Entry 3HQ6 (X-ray diffraction, 2.00 A resolution); this record covers chains A and B.

Chain A (and B):
Name: Cytochrome c551 peroxidase
Organism: Geobacter sulfurreducens
Notes: EC 1.11.1.5; chain B of this document is another copy of the same molecule, construct and numbering; everything in this record applies to it too
Reference sequence: Q749D0 (Q749D0_GEOSL); residues 1-345 here = UniProt positions 1-345
Amino-acid sequence (345 residues; row label = number of the first residue in the row):
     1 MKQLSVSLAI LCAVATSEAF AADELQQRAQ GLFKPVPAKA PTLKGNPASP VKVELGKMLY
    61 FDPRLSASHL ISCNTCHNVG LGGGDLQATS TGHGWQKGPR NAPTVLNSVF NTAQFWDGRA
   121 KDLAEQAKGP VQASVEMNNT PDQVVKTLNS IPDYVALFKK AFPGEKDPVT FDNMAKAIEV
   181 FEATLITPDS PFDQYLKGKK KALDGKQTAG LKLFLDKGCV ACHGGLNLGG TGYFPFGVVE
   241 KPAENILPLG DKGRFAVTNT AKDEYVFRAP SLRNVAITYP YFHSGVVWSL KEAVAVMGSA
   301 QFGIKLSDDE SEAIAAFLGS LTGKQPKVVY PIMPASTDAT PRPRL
Disordered / not traced: 1-21 (chain B: 1-21, 242-252)
Metal / ion sites: heme Fe site 1: H77, H93; Ca2+: N101, T278, P280; heme Fe site 2: H223, M297
Small-molecule neighbours:
  - heme (HEM), molecule 1: Y60, I71, S72, C73, C76, H77, S90, T91, G92, H93, W95, Q96, R100, N101, A102, P103, S108, N111, A113, Q114, F115, W116, P130, V131, S134, V135, N138, I178, E182
  - heme (HEM), molecule 2: W116, F214, G218, C219, C222, H223, F234, F236, G237, V238, F267, R268, A269, P270, S271, L272, V275, Y281, F282, H283, L290, A293, V294, M297, G298, F302, I304, L306, I314, L318

Interface between chain A and chain B:
Contacting residue pairs (53):
  F61(A) - Y330(B)  hydrophobic
  P63(A) - L81(B)
  R64(A) - L81(B)
  R64(A) - L86(B)
  R64(A) - Y279(B)
  S68(A) - Q87(B)  hydrogen bond (backbone-side chain)
  H69(A) - Q87(B)  hydrogen bond (backbone-side chain)
  L70(A) - Q87(B)
  N74(A) - Y330(B)  hydrogen bond
  N78(A) - Y330(B)  hydrogen bond
  V79(A) - Y330(B)  hydrophobic
  G80(A) - Y330(B)
  G80(A) - P331(B)
  G80(A) - M333(B)  hydrogen bond (backbone-backbone)
  L81(A) - P63(B)  hydrophobic
  L81(A) - M333(B)  hydrophobic
  L86(A) - P63(B)  hydrophobic
  L86(A) - R64(B)
  L86(A) - P343(B)
  Q87(A) - S68(B)  hydrogen bond (side chain-backbone)
  Q87(A) - H69(B)  hydrogen bond (side chain-backbone)
  Q87(A) - L70(B)
  Q87(A) - P343(B)
  I277(A) - A335(B)  hydrophobic
  Y279(A) - R64(B)
  Y279(A) - A335(B)
  Y279(A) - S336(B)  hydrogen bond (side chain-backbone)
  W288(A) - R342(B)
  W288(A) - P343(B)
  S289(A) - D338(B)
  P326(A) - I332(B)
  V328(A) - V329(B)
  V328(A) - Y330(B)  hydrogen bond (backbone-backbone)
  V329(A) - V328(B)
  Y330(A) - F61(B)  hydrophobic
  Y330(A) - N74(B)  hydrogen bond
  Y330(A) - N78(B)  hydrogen bond
  Y330(A) - V79(B)  hydrophobic
  Y330(A) - G80(B)
  Y330(A) - V328(B)  hydrogen bond (backbone-backbone)
  Y330(A) - Y330(B)  hydrophobic
  P331(A) - G80(B)
  I332(A) - G80(B)
  I332(A) - Q325(B)
  I332(A) - P326(B)
  M333(A) - G80(B)  hydrogen bond (backbone-backbone)
  M333(A) - L81(B)  hydrophobic
  A335(A) - I277(B)  hydrophobic
  A335(A) - Y279(B)
  S336(A) - Y279(B)  hydrogen bond (backbone-side chain)
  R342(A) - W288(B)
  P343(A) - L86(B)
  P343(A) - W288(B)
Other interface residues (no listed pair), chain A (33 interface residues in all): D85, L249, Q325, K327, D338
Other interface residues (no listed pair), chain B (31 interface residues in all): D85, S289

Summary:
The interface between chain A and chain B involves 33 residues on one side and 31 on the other; the contacts
include 14 hydrogen bonds. Polar pairs include S68(A)-Q87(B), H69(A)-Q87(B) and N74(A)-Y330(B). Chain A binds
heme.
Both chains are Cytochrome c551 peroxidase (Geobacter sulfurreducens). Entry 3HQ6 (Cytochrome c peroxidase
from G. sulfurreducens, wild type) was determined by X-ray diffraction (same publication as 3HQ7, 3HQ8 and
3HQ9).
